9MJC - chains H and L; structure by X-ray diffraction, 2.70 A resolution.

[Chain H]
Molecule: 4D01 Fab heavy chain
From: Homo sapiens
Notes: antibody fragment or engineered binder
Amino-acid sequence (223 residues; numbered 1 to 216 plus 7 insertion-coded residues; the number before each row is that of its first residue; a row labelled like 82A-82C holds insertion residues (82A, then the next letters in order)):
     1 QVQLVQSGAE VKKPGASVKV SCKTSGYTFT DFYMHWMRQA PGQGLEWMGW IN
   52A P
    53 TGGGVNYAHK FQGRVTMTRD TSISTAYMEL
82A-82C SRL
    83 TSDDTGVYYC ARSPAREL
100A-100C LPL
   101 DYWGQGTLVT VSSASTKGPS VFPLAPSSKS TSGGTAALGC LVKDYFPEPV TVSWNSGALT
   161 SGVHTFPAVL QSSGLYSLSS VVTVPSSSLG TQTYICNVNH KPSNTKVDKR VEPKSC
Not modelled in the structure: 128-129, 215-216
Disulfide bonds: Cys22-Cys92, Cys140-Cys196

[Chain L]
Molecule: 4D01 Fab light chain
From: Homo sapiens
Notes: antibody fragment or engineered binder
Amino-acid sequence (208 residues; numbered 1 to 212; 4 numbers in that range are skipped by the numbering (no residue carries them; nothing is unmodelled there); the number before each row is that of its first residue):
     1 DIQVTQSPSS LSASVGDRVT ITCRASQGIS NYLAWYQQKP GKVPKLLIYG ASTLQSGVPS
    61 RFSGSGSGTD FTLTISSLQP EDFATYYCQI Y
    96 ETFGQGTKVD IKRTVAAPSV FIFPPSDEQL KSGTASVVCL LNNFYPREAK VQWKVDNALQ
   156 SGNSQESVTE QDSKDSTYSL SSTLTLSKAD YEKHKVYACE VTQGTTSVTK SFNRGEC
Not modelled in the structure: 1, 212
Disulfide bonds: Cys23-Cys88, Cys134-Cys194

[Chain H / chain L interface]
Pairs across the interface (66):
  Met37(H) - Phe98(L)  hydrophobic
  Gln39(H) - Gln38(L)  hydrogen bond
  Gln39(H) - Tyr87(L)
  Gln43(H) - Tyr87(L)
  Gly44(H) - Tyr87(L)
  Leu45(H) - Pro44(L)  hydrophobic
  Leu45(H) - Phe98(L)
  Trp47(H) - Glu96(L)
  Tyr91(H) - Gln38(L)
  Tyr91(H) - Lys42(L)
  Glu99(H) - Tyr32(L)  hydrogen bond
  Leu100(H) - Tyr32(L)  hydrogen bond (backbone-side chain)
  Leu100(H) - Gln89(L)  hydrogen bond (backbone-side chain)
  Leu100(H) - Tyr91(L)
  Leu100A(H) - Tyr32(L)  hydrogen bond (backbone-side chain)
  Leu100A(H) - Leu33(L)
  Leu100A(H) - Ala34(L)  hydrophobic
  Leu100A(H) - Tyr36(L)  hydrogen bond (backbone-side chain)
  Leu100A(H) - Tyr49(L)
  Leu100A(H) - Gln89(L)
  Leu100A(H) - Tyr91(L)
  Pro100B(H) - Tyr36(L)
  Pro100B(H) - Tyr49(L)  hydrophobic
  Leu100C(H) - Tyr36(L)  hydrogen bond (backbone-side chain)
  Leu100C(H) - Leu46(L)
  Asp101(H) - Leu46(L)
  Trp103(H) - Tyr36(L)
  Trp103(H) - Val43(L)  hydrophobic
  Trp103(H) - Pro44(L)
  Gly104(H) - Val43(L)
  Gln105(H) - Val43(L)
  Val121(H) - Glu123(L)
  Phe122(H) - Ser121(L)
  Phe122(H) - Glu123(L)
  Phe122(H) - Gln124(L)
  Pro123(H) - Ser121(L)
  Pro123(H) - Glu123(L)
  Leu124(H) - Phe118(L)
  Ala125(H) - Phe118(L)
  Thr131(H) - Lys205(L)  hydrogen bond
  Ser132(H) - Phe116(L)
  Ala137(H) - Phe116(L)  hydrophobic
  Ala137(H) - Phe118(L)
  Ala137(H) - Leu135(L)  hydrophobic
  Leu141(H) - Ser131(L)
  Lys143(H) - Ser131(L)
  His164(H) - Asn137(L)  hydrogen bond
  His164(H) - Asn138(L)
  His164(H) - Ser174(L)  hydrogen bond
  Phe166(H) - Leu135(L)  hydrophobic
  Phe166(H) - Ser162(L)
  Phe166(H) - Thr164(L)
  Phe166(H) - Ser174(L)
  Phe166(H) - Leu175(L)
  Phe166(H) - Ser176(L)
  Pro167(H) - Ser162(L)  hydrogen bond (backbone-side chain)
  Pro167(H) - Val163(L)
  Val169(H) - Gln160(L)
  Val169(H) - Glu161(L)
  Leu170(H) - Gln160(L)
  Gln171(H) - Gln160(L)
  Ser179(H) - Ser176(L)  hydrogen bond
  Val181(H) - Leu135(L)  hydrophobic
  Thr183(H) - Asn137(L)
  Lys209(H) - Glu123(L)  salt bridge
  Lys214(H) - Pro119(L)
Other interface residues (no listed pair), chain H (41 interface residues in all): Thr135, Ala136, Leu138, Thr165
Other interface residues (no listed pair), chain L (35 interface residues in all): Val133

[In short]
41 residues of chain H face 35 of chain L across their interface; the contacts include 12 hydrogen bonds and 1
salt bridge. Polar pairs include Lys209(H)-Glu123(L), Gln39(H)-Gln38(L) and Glu99(H)-Tyr32(L).
Here chain H is 4D01 Fab heavy chain and chain L is 4D01 Fab light chain, both from Homo sapiens. Entry 9MJC
(Crystal structure of the VRC01-class antibody 4D01 derived from GT1.1 vaccination) was determined by X-ray
diffraction, deposited together with 9MIA, 9MIB, 9MIC, 9MID, 9MIF, 9MIH and 4 further entries.
